Entry 5ZWO (electron microscopy, 3.90 A resolution); this record covers chains I and D of the 60 polymer chains in the assembly.

# Chain I
Molecule: U4 snRNA
Organism: Saccharomyces cerevisiae S288c
Sequence (161 nucleotides; row label = number of the first residue in the row):
     1 AUCCUUAUGCACGGGAAAUACGCAUAUCAGUGAGGAUUCGUCCGAGAUUG
    51 UGUUUUUGCUGGUUGAAAUUUAAUUAUAAACCAGACCGUCUCCUCAUGGU
   101 CAAUUCGGUGUUCGCUUUUGAAUACUUCAAGACUAUGUAGGGAAUUUUUG
   151 GAAUUACCUUU
Not modelled in the structure: 65-70, 80-89, 103-130, 155-161

# Chain D
Protein: Pre-mRNA-splicing helicase BRR2
Organism: Saccharomyces cerevisiae S288c
Notes: EC 3.6.4.13
UniProt: P32639 (BRR2_YEAST); residues 1-2163 here = UniProt positions 1-2163
Sequence (2163 residues; each row starts with the number of its first residue):
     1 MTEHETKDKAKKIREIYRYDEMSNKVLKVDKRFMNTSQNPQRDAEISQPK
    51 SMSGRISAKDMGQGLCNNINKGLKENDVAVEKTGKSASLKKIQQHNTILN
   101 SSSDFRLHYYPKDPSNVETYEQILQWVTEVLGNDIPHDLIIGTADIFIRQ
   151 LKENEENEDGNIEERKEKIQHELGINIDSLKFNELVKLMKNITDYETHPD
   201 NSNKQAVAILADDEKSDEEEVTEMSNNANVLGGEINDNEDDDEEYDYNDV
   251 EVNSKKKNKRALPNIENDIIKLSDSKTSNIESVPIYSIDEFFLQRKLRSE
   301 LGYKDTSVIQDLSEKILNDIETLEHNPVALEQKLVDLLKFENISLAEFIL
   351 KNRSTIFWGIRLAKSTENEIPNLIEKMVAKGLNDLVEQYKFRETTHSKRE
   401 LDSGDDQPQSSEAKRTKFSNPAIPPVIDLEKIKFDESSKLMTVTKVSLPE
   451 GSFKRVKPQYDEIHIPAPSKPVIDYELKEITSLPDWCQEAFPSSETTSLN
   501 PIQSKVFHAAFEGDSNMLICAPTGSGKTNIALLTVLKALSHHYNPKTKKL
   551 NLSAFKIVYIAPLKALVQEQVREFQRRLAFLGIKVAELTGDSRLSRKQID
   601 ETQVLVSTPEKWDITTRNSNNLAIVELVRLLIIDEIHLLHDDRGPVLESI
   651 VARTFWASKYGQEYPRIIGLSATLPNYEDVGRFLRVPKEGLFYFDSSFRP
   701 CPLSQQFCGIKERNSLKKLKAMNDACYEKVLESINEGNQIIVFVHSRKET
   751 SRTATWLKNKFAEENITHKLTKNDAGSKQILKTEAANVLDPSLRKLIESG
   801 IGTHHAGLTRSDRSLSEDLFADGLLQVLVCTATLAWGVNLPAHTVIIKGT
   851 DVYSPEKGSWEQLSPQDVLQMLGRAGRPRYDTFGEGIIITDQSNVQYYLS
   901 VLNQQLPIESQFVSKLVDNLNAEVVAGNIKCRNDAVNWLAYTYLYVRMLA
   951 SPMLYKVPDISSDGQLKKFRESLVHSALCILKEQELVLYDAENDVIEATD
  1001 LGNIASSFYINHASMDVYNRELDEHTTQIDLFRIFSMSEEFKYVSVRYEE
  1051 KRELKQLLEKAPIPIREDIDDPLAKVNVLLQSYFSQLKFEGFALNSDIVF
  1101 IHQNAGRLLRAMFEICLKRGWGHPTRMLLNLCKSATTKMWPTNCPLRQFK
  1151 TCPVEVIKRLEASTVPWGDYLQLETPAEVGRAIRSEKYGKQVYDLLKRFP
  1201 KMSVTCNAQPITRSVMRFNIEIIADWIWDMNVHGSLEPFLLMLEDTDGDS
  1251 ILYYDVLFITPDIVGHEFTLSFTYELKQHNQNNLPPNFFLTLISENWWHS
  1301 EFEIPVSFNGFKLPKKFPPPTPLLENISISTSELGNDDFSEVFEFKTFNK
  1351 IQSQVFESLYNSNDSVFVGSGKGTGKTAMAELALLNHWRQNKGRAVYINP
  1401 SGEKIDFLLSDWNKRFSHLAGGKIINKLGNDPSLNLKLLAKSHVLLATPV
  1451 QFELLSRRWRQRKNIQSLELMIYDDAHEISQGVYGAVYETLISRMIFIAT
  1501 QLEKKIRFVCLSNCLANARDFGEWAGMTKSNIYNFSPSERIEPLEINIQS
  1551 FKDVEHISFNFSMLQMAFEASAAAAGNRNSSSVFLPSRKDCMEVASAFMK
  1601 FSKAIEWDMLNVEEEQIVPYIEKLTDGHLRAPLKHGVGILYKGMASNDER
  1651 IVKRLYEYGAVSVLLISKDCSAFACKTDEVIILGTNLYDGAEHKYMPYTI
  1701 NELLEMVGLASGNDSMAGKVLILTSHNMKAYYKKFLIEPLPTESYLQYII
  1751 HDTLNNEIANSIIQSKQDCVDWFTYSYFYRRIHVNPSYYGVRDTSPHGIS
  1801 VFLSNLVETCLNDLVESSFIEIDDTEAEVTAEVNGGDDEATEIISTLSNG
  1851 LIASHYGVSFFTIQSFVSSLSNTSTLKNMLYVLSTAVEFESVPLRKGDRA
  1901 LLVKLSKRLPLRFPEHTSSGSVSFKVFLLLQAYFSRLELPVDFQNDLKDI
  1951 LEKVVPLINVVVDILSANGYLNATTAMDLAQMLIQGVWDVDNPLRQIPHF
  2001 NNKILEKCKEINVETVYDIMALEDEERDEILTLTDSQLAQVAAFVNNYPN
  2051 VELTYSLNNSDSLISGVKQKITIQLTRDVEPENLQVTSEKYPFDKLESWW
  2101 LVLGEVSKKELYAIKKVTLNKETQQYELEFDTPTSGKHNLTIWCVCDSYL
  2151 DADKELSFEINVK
Not modelled in the structure: 1-446, 1713-1715, 1826-1840

# How chain I and chain D interact
Residue-residue contacts (36; chain I residue first):
  U71(I) - Ser746(D)  phosphate contact
  U71(I) - Tyr853(D)  sugar contact
  U71(I) - Ser1045(D)  base contact
  A72(I) - His745(D)  hydrogen bond to the sugar
  A72(I) - Ser746(D)  phosphate contact
  A72(I) - Arg747(D)  hydrogen bond to the phosphate
  A72(I) - Ala832(D)  sugar contact
  A72(I) - Tyr853(D)  base contact
  A73(I) - Ala806(D)  phosphate contact
  A73(I) - Thr831(D)  phosphate contact
  A73(I) - Thr833(D)  sugar contact
  A73(I) - Tyr1043(D)  base contact
  U74(I) - Thr833(D)  phosphate contact
  U75(I) - Leu563(D)  phosphate contact
  U75(I) - Lys564(D)  hydrogen bond to the phosphate
  U75(I) - Ala565(D)  phosphate contact
  A76(I) - Thr589(D)  phosphate contact
  A76(I) - Gly590(D)  hydrogen bond to the phosphate
  A76(I) - Asp591(D)  phosphate contact
  A76(I) - Thr608(D)  phosphate contact
  A76(I) - Glu610(D)  sugar contact
  A76(I) - Lys611(D)  phosphate contact
  A76(I) - Glu1040(D)  base contact
  A76(I) - Asn1104(D)  base contact
  U77(I) - Gly590(D)  phosphate contact
  U77(I) - Ser1007(D)  hydrogen bond to the sugar
  U77(I) - Phe1008(D)  sugar contact
  U77(I) - Gly1106(D)  hydrogen bond to the base
  U77(I) - Arg1107(D)  base contact
  U77(I) - Arg1110(D)  base contact
  G98(I) - Ala1177(D)  phosphate contact
  G98(I) - Glu1186(D)  hydrogen bond to the sugar
  G98(I) - Lys1190(D)  sugar contact
  G99(I) - Glu1186(D)  sugar contact
  U136(I) - Gln1191(D)  sugar contact
  U136(I) - Asp1194(D)  sugar contact
Other interface residues (no listed pair), chain I (16 interface residues in all): A78, A79, U97, A135, G137, U138
Other interface residues (no listed pair), chain D (40 interface residues in all): Pro562, Arg593, Ile614, Gly837, Tyr1009, Gln1103, Pro1176, Lys1187, Ile1227

# Overview
16 residues of chain I face 40 of chain D across their interface, with 7 hydrogen bonds. Polar pairs include
U77(I)-Gly1106(D), A72(I)-His745(D) and U77(I)-Ser1007(D).
Here chain I is U4 snRNA and chain D is Pre-mRNA-splicing helicase BRR2, both from Saccharomyces cerevisiae
S288c. Entry 5ZWO (Cryo-EM structure of the yeast B complex at average resolution of 3.9 angstrom) was
determined by electron microscopy, deposited together with 5ZWM and 5ZWN.
